Entry 6N38 (electron microscopy, 3.70 A resolution); this record covers chains I and H of the 11 polymer chains in the assembly.

# Chain I (and H)
Molecule: Putative type VI secretion protein
From: Escherichia coli O44:H18 (strain 042 / EAEC)
Notes: chain H of this document is another copy of the same molecule, construct and numbering; everything in this record applies to it too
Reference sequence: D3GUX3 (D3GUX3_ECO44); numbering as in UniProt (aligned over 1-587)
Chain sequence (587 residues; row label = number of the first residue in the row):
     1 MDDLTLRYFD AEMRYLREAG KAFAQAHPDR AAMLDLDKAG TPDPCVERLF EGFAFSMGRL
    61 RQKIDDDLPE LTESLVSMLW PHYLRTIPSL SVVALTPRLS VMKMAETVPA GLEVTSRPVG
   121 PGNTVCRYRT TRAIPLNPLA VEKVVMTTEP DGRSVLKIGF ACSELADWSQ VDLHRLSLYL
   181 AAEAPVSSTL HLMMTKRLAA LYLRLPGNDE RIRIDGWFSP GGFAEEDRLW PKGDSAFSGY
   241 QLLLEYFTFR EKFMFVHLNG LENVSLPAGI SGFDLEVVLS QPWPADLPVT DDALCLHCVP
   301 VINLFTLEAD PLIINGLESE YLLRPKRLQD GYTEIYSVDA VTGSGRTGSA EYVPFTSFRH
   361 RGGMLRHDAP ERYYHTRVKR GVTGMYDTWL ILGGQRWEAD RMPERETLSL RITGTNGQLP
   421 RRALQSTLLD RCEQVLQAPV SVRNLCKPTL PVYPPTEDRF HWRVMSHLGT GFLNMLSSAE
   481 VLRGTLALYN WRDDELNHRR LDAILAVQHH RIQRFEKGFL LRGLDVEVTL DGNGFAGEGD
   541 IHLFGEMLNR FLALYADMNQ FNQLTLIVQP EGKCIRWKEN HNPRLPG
Disordered / not traced: 1-46, 393-405 (chain H: 1-44, 393-403)

# Chain I / chain H interface
Pairs across the interface (48; chain I residue first):
  Phe-53(I) with Phe-53(H), hydrophobic
  Ser-56(I) with Phe-53(H); Met-57(H)
  Met-57(I) with Phe-53(H), hydrophobic; Met-57(H), hydrophobic
  Arg-59(I) with Arg-61(H)
  Leu-60(I) with Met-57(H), hydrophobic; Leu-60(H), hydrophobic; Ile-64(H), hydrophobic
  Lys-63(I) with Ile-64(H); Asp-65(H), salt bridge
  Ile-64(I) with Ile-64(H), hydrophobic
  Leu-68(I) with Leu-68(H), hydrophobic; Leu-71(H), hydrophobic
  Leu-71(I) with Thr-72(H)
  Ser-74(I) with Met-465(H)
  Leu-75(I) with Met-465(H); Leu-468(H), hydrophobic; Gly-469(H)
  Leu-79(I) with Phe-472(H), hydrophobic
  Phe-355(I) with Trp-462(H), hydrophobic
  Arg-359(I) with Trp-462(H); Ser-466(H), hydrogen bond
  Arg-361(I) with Glu-480(H), salt bridge; Val-481(H)
  Gly-362(I) with Gly-484(H)
  Gly-363(I) with Glu-480(H); Gly-484(H)
  Met-364(I) with Arg-483(H); Gly-484(H); His-498(H); Leu-501(H), hydrophobic
  His-367(I) with His-498(H), hydrogen bond
  Tyr-373(I) with Trp-462(H)
  Met-465(I) with Phe-472(H)
  Lys-517(I) with Gln-513(H), hydrogen bond (backbone-side chain); Leu-520(H)
  Gly-518(I) with Leu-520(H)
  Phe-519(I) with Leu-520(H); Arg-522(H)
  Met-558(I) with His-509(H); Arg-511(H), hydrogen bond (backbone-side chain)
  Asn-559(I) with Arg-522(H)
  Leu-585(I) with Asn-474(H); Leu-476(H); Ser-477(H); His-509(H)
  Pro-586(I) with Asn-474(H)
Other interface residues (no listed pair), chain I (33 interface residues in all): Leu-49, Gly-52, Glu-70, Leu-365, Pro-583
Other interface residues (no listed pair), chain H (35 interface residues in all): Val-46, Val-464, Ala-487, Asp-502, Leu-524, Asp-557

# Summary
33 residues of chain I face 35 of chain H across their interface, with 4 hydrogen bonds and 2 salt bridges.
Among the polar pairs are Lys-63(I)/Asp-65(H), Arg-361(I)/Glu-480(H) and Arg-359(I)/Ser-466(H).
Chain I and chain H are both Putative type VI secretion protein (Escherichia coli O44:H18 (strain 042 /
EAEC)); the structure, Structure of the type VI secretion system TssK-TssF-TssG baseplate subcomplex revealed
by cryo-electron microscopy - full ..., was determined by electron microscopy.
